PDB entry 5CXW | X-ray diffraction, 1.75 A resolution | chain A

[Chain A]
Name: Penicillin-binding protein 1A
Organism: Mycobacterium tuberculosis
Reference sequence: P71707 (PBP1A_MYCTU); residues 249-678 here correspond to UniProt positions 391-820 (UniProt number = residue number + 142)
Sequence (430 residues; each row starts with the number of its first residue):
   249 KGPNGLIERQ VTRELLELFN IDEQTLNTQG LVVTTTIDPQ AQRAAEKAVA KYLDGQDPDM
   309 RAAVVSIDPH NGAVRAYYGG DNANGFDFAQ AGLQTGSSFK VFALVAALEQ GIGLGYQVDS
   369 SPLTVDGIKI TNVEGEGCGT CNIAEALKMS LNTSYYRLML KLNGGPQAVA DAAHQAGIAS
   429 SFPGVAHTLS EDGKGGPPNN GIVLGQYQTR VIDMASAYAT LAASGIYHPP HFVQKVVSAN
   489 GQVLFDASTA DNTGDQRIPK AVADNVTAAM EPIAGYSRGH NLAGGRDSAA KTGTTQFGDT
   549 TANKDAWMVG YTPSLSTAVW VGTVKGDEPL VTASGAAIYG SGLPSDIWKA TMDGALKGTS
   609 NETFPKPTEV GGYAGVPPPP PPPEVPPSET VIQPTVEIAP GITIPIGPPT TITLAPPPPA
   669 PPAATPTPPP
Disordered / not traced: 498-501, 629-678
Disulfide bonds: Cys-386/Cys-389
Covalently attached groups: open form - penicillin v (35P) linked to Ser-345
Residues lining bound ligands: open form - penicillin v (35P; (2R,4S)-5,5-dimethyl-2-{(1R)-2-oxo-1-[(phenoxyacetyl)amino]ethyl}-1,3-thiazolidine-4-carboxylic acid): Gly-344, Lys-348, Val-381, Ser-398, Asn-400, Lys-539, Thr-540, Gly-541, Thr-542, Thr-543, Gln-544, Thr-548, Thr-549, Ala-550, Asn-551, Tyr-587, Gly-588
Swiss-Prot annotation at these positions:
  - active site: Ser-345 (Acyl-ester intermediate)
Reported in the primary citation:
  - catalytic residues: Ser-345
  - catalytic residues: Lys-348 (citing earlier work)
  - binding site for open form - penicillin v: Ser-345, Thr-379, Ser-398, Asn-400, Thr-540, Thr-542, Ser-589
  - conformationally variable residues (loop rearrangement): Cys-386, Cys-389

[In short]
Covalently linked open form - penicillin v: at Ser-345. From UniProt: active-site residue Ser-345. From the
paper: catalytic residues Ser-345 and Lys-348; a binding site for open form - penicillin v at Ser-345, Thr-379
and Ser-398 among others.
Chain A is Penicillin-binding protein 1A (Mycobacterium tuberculosis); the structure, Structure of the PonA1
protein from Mycobacterium Tuberculosis in complex with penicillin V, was determined by X-ray diffraction
together with 5CRF from the same study.
